Entry 7YSG (electron microscopy, 3.18 A resolution); this record covers chains B and K of the 16 polymer chains in the assembly.

[Chain B (and K)]
Molecule: Immunoglobulin heavy constant mu
From: Homo sapiens
Notes: chain K of this document is another copy of the same molecule, construct and numbering; everything in this record applies to it too
UniProtKB: P01871 (IGHM_HUMAN); residues 345-576 here correspond to UniProt positions 222-453 (UniProt number = residue number - 123)
Amino-acid sequence (232 residues; each row starts with the number of its first residue):
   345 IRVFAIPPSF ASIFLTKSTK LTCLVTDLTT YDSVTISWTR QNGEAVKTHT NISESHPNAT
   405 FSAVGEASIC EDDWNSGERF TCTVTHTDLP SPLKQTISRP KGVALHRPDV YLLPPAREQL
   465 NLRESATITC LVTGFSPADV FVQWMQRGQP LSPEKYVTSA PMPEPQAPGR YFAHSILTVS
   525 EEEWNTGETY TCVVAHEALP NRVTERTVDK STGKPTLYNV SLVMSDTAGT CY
Unresolved in the structure: 573-576 (chain K: fully traced)
Disulfide bonds: Cys367-Cys426, Cys474-Cys536
Covalently attached groups: N-acetylglucosamine (NAG) linked to Asn563
Curated features (UniProtKB/Swiss-Prot):
  - glycosylation (N-linked (GlcNAc...) asparagine): Asn395, Asn402

[Chain B / chain K interface]
Residue-residue contacts (9; chain B residue first):
  Arg461(B) - Asp570(K)  salt bridge
  Tyr562(B) - Met568(K)
  Tyr562(B) - Asp570(K)  hydrogen bond
  Val564(B) - Met568(K)  hydrophobic
  Leu566(B) - Val564(K)  hydrophobic
  Leu566(B) - Leu566(K)  hydrophobic
  Met568(B) - Tyr562(K)  hydrophobic
  Met568(B) - Val564(K)  hydrophobic
  Asp570(B) - Tyr562(K)
Interface residues without a listed pair, chain B (7 interface residues in all): Arg467
Interface residues without a listed pair, chain K (6 interface residues in all): Thr571

[Overview]
The interface between chain B and chain K involves 7 residues on one side and 6 on the other; the contacts
include 1 hydrogen bond and 1 salt bridge. Polar contacts include Arg461(B)-Asp570(K) and Tyr562(B)-Asp570(K).
Both chains are Immunoglobulin heavy constant mu (Homo sapiens). Entry 7YSG (Cryo-EM structure of human FcmR
bound to sIgM) was determined by electron microscopy (same publication as 7YTC, 7YTD and 7YTE).
